5LMT - chains A and D of the 25 polymer chains in the assembly; structure by electron microscopy, 4.15 A resolution (low resolution: residue-level contacts below are approximate; hydrogen-bond / salt-bridge calls are withheld).

== Chain A ==
Molecule: 16S ribosomal RNA
Source organism: Thermus thermophilus HB8
Sequence (1522 nucleotides; each row starts with the number of its first residue; note: 44 numbers in that range are skipped by the numbering (no residue carries them; nothing is unmodelled there); a row labelled like 189A-189L holds insertion residues (189A, then the next letters in order); numbering starts at 0):
     0 UUUGUUGGAGAGUUUGAUCCUGGCUCAGGGUGAACGCUGGCGGCGUGCCU
    50 AAGACAUGCAAGUCGUGCGGGCCG
    76 CGGGGUUUU
    88 ACUCCG
    96 UGGUCAGCGGCGGACGGGUGAGUAACGCGUGGGU
  129A G
   130 ACCUACCCGGAAGAGGGGGACAACCCGGGGAAACUCGGGCUAAUCCCCCA
   180 UGUGGACCCG
189A-189L CCCCUUGGGGUG
   190 UGUCCAAAGGGCUUU
   216 GCCCGCUUCCGGAUGGGCCCGCGUCCCAUCAGCUAGUUGGUGGGGUAAUG
   266 GCCCACCAAGGCGACGACGGGUAGCCGGUCUGAGAGGAUGGCCGGCCACA
   316 GGGGCACUGAGACACGGGCCCCACUCCUACGGGAGGCAGCAGUUAGGAAU
   366 CUUCCGCAAUGGGCGCAAGCCUGACGGAGCGACGCCGCUUGGAGGAAGAA
   416 GCCCUUCGGGGUGUAAACUCCUGA
   441 ACCCGGGACGAAACCCCC
   460 GA
   470 CGAGGGGA
   479 CUGACGGUACCGGGGUAA
   498 UAGCGCCGGCCAACUCCGUGCCAGCAGCCGCGGUAAUACGGAGGGCGCGA
   548 GCGUUACCCGGAUUCACUGGGCGUAAAGGGCGUGUAGGCGGCCUGGGGCG
   598 UCCCAUGUGAAAGACCACGGCUCAACCGUGGGGGAGCGUGGGAUACGCUC
   648 AGGCUAGACGGUGGGAGAGGGUGGUGGAAUUCCCGGAGUAGCGGUGAAAU
   698 GCGCAGAUACCGGGAGGAACGCCGAUGGCGAAGGCAGCCACCUGGUCCAC
   748 CCGUGACGCUGAGGCGCGAAAGCGUGGGGAGCAAACCGGAUUAGAUACCC
   798 GGGUAGUCCACGCCCUAAACGAUGCGCGCUAGGUCUCUGGGUCU
   848 CCUGGGGGCCGAAGCUAACGCGUUAAGCGCGCCGCCUGGGGAGUACGGCC
   898 GCAAGGCUGAAACUCAAAGGAAUUGACGGGGGCCCGCACAAGCGGUGGAG
   948 CAUGUGGUUUAAUUCGAAGCAACGCGAAGAACCUUACCAGGCCUUGACAU
   998 GCUA
 1001A G
  1002 GGAACCCGGGUGAAAGCCUGGGGUGCCCC
1030A-1030D GCGA
  1031 GGGGAGCCCUAGCACAGGUGCUGCAUGGCCGUCGUCAGCUCGUGCCGUGA
  1081 GGUGUUGGGUUAAGUCCCGCAACGAGCGCAACCCCCGCCGUUAGUUGCCA
  1131 GCGGUUCGGCCGGGCACUCUAACGGGACUGCCCGCG
  1168 AAAGCGGGAGGAAGGAGGGGACGACGUCUGGUCAGCAUGGCCCUUACGGC
  1218 CUGGGCGACACACGUGCUACAAUGCCCACUACAAAGCGAUGCCACCCGGC
  1268 AACGGGGAGCUAAUCGCAAAAAGGUGGGCCCAGUUCGGAUUGGGGUCUGC
  1318 AACCCGACCCCAUGAAGCCGGAAUCGCUAGUAAUCGCGGAUCAGCC
 1363A A
  1364 UGCCGCGGUGAAUACGUUCCCGGGCCUUGUACACACCGCCCGUCACGCCA
  1414 UGGGAGCGGGCUCUACCCGAAGUCGCCGG
1442A-1442B GA
  1443 GCCUA
  1452 C
  1456 GGGCAGGCGCCGAGGGUAGGGCCCGUGACUGGGGCGAAGUCGUAACAAGG
  1506 UAGCUGUACCGGAAGGUGCGGCUGGAUCACCUCCUUUCU
Unresolved in the structure: 0-4, 1543-1544
Metal / ion sites: Mg2+ site 1: U13, C526, G527; Mg2+ site 2 near G21 (its only coordinating residue here); Mg2+ site 3: C48, G115; Mg2+ site 4 near A53 (its only coordinating residue here); Mg2+ site 5: A59, U387; Mg2+ site 6: A109, G331; Mg2+ site 7: A116, G117, G289; Mg2+ site 8 near A119 (its only coordinating residue here); Mg2+ site 9: U252, G266, C267; Mg2+ site 10 near G299 (its only coordinating residue here); Mg2+ site 11 near A315 (its only coordinating residue here); Mg2+ site 12 near G324 (its only coordinating residue here); 32 more Mg2+ sites not listed

== Chain D ==
Name: 30S ribosomal protein S4
Source organism: Thermus thermophilus HB8
Reference sequence: P80373 (RS4_THET8); numbering as in UniProt (aligned over 1-209)
Sequence (209 residues; row label = number of the first residue in the row):
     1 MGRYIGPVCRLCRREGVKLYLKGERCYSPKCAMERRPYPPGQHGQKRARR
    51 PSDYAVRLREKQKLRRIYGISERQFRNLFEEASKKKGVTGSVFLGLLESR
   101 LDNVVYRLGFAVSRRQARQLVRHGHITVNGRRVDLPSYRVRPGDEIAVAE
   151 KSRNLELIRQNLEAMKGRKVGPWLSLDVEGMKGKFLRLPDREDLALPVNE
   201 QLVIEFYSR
Unresolved in the structure: 1
Metal / ion sites: Zn2+ near Cys-26 (its only coordinating residue here)
UniProt features mapped onto this chain:
  - binding site (Zn(2+)): Cys-9, Cys-12, Cys-26, Cys-31

== Interface between chain A and chain D ==
Residue-residue contacts (111):
  A8(A) / Glu-205(D)
  A8(A) / Phe-206(D)
  A8(A) / Ser-208(D)
  A8(A) / Arg-209(D)
  A26(A) / Arg-209(D)
  G27(A) / Arg-76(D)
  G27(A) / Arg-209(D)
  G28(A) / Arg-76(D)
  C400(A) / Arg-73(D)
  C401(A) / Arg-73(D)
  C401(A) / Asn-77(D)
  G402(A) / Gln-74(D)
  G402(A) / Leu-135(D)
  C403(A) / Gln-74(D)
  C403(A) / Arg-118(D)
  C403(A) / Arg-122(D)
  C403(A) / Pro-136(D)
  C403(A) / Ser-137(D)
  U404(A) / Gly-2(D)
  U404(A) / Arg-118(D)
  U405(A) / Gly-2(D)
  U405(A) / Ile-5(D)
  G406(A) / Ile-5(D)
  G406(A) / Gln-119(D)
  G407(A) / Arg-115(D)
  G407(A) / Gln-116(D)
  G407(A) / Gln-119(D)
  A408(A) / Leu-21(D)
  A408(A) / Lys-22(D)
  A408(A) / Ser-113(D)
  A408(A) / Arg-115(D)
  A408(A) / Gln-116(D)
  G409(A) / Lys-22(D)
  G409(A) / Glu-24(D)
  G410(A) / Lys-22(D)
  G410(A) / Arg-25(D)
  G410(A) / Lys-30(D)
  A411(A) / Arg-25(D)
  A411(A) / Lys-30(D)
  A412(A) / Arg-35(D)
  G413(A) / Arg-35(D)
  G413(A) / Arg-36(D)
  G426(A) / Arg-36(D)
  G426(A) / Tyr-38(D)
  G426(A) / Gly-41(D)
  G426(A) / Gln-42(D)
  U427(A) / Arg-13(D)
  U427(A) / Arg-36(D)
  U427(A) / Pro-40(D)
  U427(A) / Gly-41(D)
  G428(A) / Pro-7(D)
  G428(A) / Arg-36(D)
  U429(A) / Arg-13(D)
  U429(A) / Lys-22(D)
  U429(A) / Arg-25(D)
  U429(A) / Ala-32(D)
  U429(A) / Arg-36(D)
  A430(A) / Pro-7(D)
  A430(A) / Val-8(D)
  A430(A) / Cys-9(D)
  A430(A) / Arg-10(D)
  A430(A) / Lys-22(D)
  C435(A) / Glu-156(D)
  C436(A) / Leu-155(D)
  U437(A) / His-123(D)
  U437(A) / His-125(D)
  U437(A) / Leu-155(D)
  G438(A) / His-123(D)
  G438(A) / His-125(D)
  C489(A) / Arg-132(D)
  G490(A) / Arg-132(D)
  G490(A) / Lys-151(D)
  G491(A) / Lys-151(D)
  A495(A) / Gln-119(D)
  A509(A) / Ser-52(D)
  A509(A) / Ala-55(D)
  C511(A) / His-43(D)
  U512(A) / Gln-42(D)
  U512(A) / His-43(D)
  G540(A) / Gln-42(D)
  G541(A) / Gly-41(D)
  G541(A) / Gln-42(D)
  G542(A) / Arg-10(D)
  G542(A) / Arg-14(D)
  G542(A) / Gly-41(D)
  C543(A) / Arg-10(D)
  C543(A) / Arg-14(D)
  C543(A) / Pro-40(D)
  C543(A) / Arg-59(D)
  G544(A) / Arg-59(D)
  G544(A) / Gln-62(D)
  G544(A) / Arg-66(D)
  C545(A) / Lys-61(D)
  C545(A) / Gln-62(D)
  C545(A) / Glu-72(D)
  G546(A) / Arg-65(D)
  G546(A) / Ser-71(D)
  G546(A) / Glu-72(D)
  G546(A) / Arg-73(D)
  A547(A) / Gly-2(D)
  C612(A) / Lys-84(D)
  C613(A) / Lys-84(D)
  A614(A) / Lys-85(D)
  G616(A) / Arg-141(D)
  U619(A) / Arg-132(D)
  U619(A) / Val-133(D)
  U619(A) / Asp-134(D)
  U619(A) / Leu-135(D)
  C620(A) / Leu-135(D)
  C620(A) / Tyr-138(D)
  C620(A) / Arg-139(D)
Interface residues without a listed pair, chain A (54 interface residues in all): C418, C419, G425, A499, C508, G617
Interface residues without a listed pair, chain D (70 interface residues in all): Arg-3, Tyr-4, Gly-6, Gly-23, Gln-45, Lys-46, Tyr-54, Leu-58, Val-112, Ser-152

== Overview ==
Chain A and chain D form an interface of 54 and 70 residues respectively. The Mg2+ site 1 is built by U13(A),
C526(A) and G527(A). C48(A) and G115(A) coordinate Mg2+ site 3. From UniProt: 4 Zn2+-binding residues on chain
D.
Here chain A is 16S ribosomal RNA and chain D is 30S ribosomal protein S4, both from Thermus thermophilus HB8.
Entry 5LMT (Structure of bacterial 30S-IF1-IF3-mRNA-tRNA translation pre-initiation complex(state-3)) was
determined by electron microscopy (same publication as 5LMN, 5LMO, 5LMP, 5LMQ, 5LMR, 5LMS, 5LMU and 5LMV).
